7VFH - chains L and O of the 18 polymer chains in the assembly; structure by electron microscopy, 3.90 A resolution.

== Chain L (and O) ==
Name: Scaffold protein D13
Source organism: Vaccinia virus (strain Western Reserve)
Notes: engineered mutation(s): M1-K17del; chain O of this document is another copy of the same molecule, construct and numbering; everything in this record applies to it too
UniProtKB: P68440 (D13_VACCW); residues 18-548 here = UniProt positions 18-548
Chain sequence (531 residues; each row starts with the number of its first residue):
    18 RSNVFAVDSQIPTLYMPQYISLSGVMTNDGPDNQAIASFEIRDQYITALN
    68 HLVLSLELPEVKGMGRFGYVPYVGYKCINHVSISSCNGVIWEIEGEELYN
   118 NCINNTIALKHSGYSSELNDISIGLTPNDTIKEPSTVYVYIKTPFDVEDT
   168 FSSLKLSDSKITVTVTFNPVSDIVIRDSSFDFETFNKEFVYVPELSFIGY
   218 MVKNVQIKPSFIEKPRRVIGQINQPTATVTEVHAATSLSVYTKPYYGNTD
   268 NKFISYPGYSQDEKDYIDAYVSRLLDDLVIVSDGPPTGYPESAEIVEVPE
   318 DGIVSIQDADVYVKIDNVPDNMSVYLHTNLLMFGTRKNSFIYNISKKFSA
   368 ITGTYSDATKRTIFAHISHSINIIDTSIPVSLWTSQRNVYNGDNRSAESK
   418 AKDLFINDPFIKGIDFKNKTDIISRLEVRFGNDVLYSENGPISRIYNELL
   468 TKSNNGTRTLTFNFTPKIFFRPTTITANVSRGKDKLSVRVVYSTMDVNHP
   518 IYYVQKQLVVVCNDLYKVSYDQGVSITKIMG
Unresolved in the structure: 46-48, 548
UniProt features mapped onto this chain:
  - mutagenesis: Val24 (V24F: Confers 35% resistance to rifampicin), Asp25 (D25N: Confers 60% resistance to rifampicin; D25V: Confers 45% resistance to rifampicin), Ser26 (S26C: Confers 40% resistance to rifampicin), Gln27 (Q27K: Confers 50% resistance to rifampicin), Thr30 (T30I: Confers 50% resistance to rifampicin), Met33 (M33I: Confers 20% resistance to rifampicin), Cys94 (C94Y: Confers 30% resistance to rifampicin), Asp175 (D175Y: Confers 50% resistance to rifampicin), Val222 (V222A: Confers 40% resistance to rifampicin), Ser227 (S227L: Confers 50% resistance to rifampicin), Arg234 (R234I: Confers 50% resistance to rifampicin), Thr243 (T243M: Confers 30% resistance to rifampicin), 10 further mutagenesis entries in UniProt
What the authors report for this chain:
  - self-association interface (contacts with another copy of this molecule): Asn145, Glu205

== Chain L / chain O interface ==
Pairs across the interface (11):
  Gln241(L) - Val42(O)
  Thr352(L) - Glu205(O)
  Arg353(L) - Glu77(O)
  Arg353(L) - Glu205(O)  salt bridge
  Asn355(L) - Pro144(O)
  Asn355(L) - Asn145(O)  hydrogen bond
  Val406(L) - Glu205(O)
  Arg446(L) - Asp60(O)  salt bridge
  Asn449(L) - Gln61(O)  hydrogen bond
  Asn449(L) - Tyr62(O)
  Asp450(L) - Tyr62(O)  hydrogen bond
Also at the interface, not in a pair above, chain L (9 interface residues in all): Lys500
Also at the interface, not in a pair above, chain O (9 interface residues in all): Lys79
Interface features reported in the paper:
  - hot spots on chain L (mutagenesis) - R353A: abolished binding to low-salt buffer
  - interface residues, chain O: Asn145(O), Glu205(O)

== Summary ==
Chain L and chain O each contribute 9 residues to their interface, with 3 hydrogen bonds and 2 salt bridges.
Polar pairs include Arg353(L)-Glu205(O), Arg446(L)-Asp60(O) and Asn355(L)-Asn145(O). From UniProt: 22
mutagenesis sites on chain L. The paper reports that R353A of chain L abolishes binding to low-salt buffer;
interface residues Asn145(O) and Glu205(O).
Both chains are Scaffold protein D13 (Vaccinia virus (strain Western Reserve)). Entry 7VFH (Cryo-EM structure
of Vaccinia virus scaffolding protein D13 trimer sextet) was determined by electron microscopy, deposited
together with 7VFD, 7VFE, 7VFF and 7VFG.
